8X9X - chains I and N of the 18 polymer chains in the assembly; structure by electron microscopy, 3.10 A resolution.

== Chain I ==
Name: Tri2A
Source organism: Human alphaherpesvirus 3
Amino-acid sequence (256 residues; row label = number of the first residue in the row; note: 57 numbers in that range are skipped by the numbering (no residue carries them; nothing is unmodelled there)):
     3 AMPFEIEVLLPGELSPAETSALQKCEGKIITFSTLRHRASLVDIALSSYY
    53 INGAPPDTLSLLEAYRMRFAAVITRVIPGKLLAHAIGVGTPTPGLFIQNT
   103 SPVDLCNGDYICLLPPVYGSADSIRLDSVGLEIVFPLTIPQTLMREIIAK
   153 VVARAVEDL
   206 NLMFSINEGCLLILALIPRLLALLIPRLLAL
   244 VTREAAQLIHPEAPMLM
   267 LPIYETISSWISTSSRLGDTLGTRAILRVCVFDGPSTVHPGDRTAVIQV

== Chain N ==
Name: Tri2B
Source organism: Human alphaherpesvirus 3
Amino-acid sequence (263 residues; row label = number of the first residue in the row; note: 50 numbers in that range are skipped by the numbering (no residue carries them; nothing is unmodelled there)):
     3 AMPFEIEVLLPGEISPAETSALQKCEGKIITFSTLRHRASLVDIALSSYY
    53 INGAPPDTLSLLEAYRMRFAAVITRVIPGKLLAHAIGVGTPTPGLFIQNT
   103 SPVDLCNGDYICLLPPVFGSADEIRLDSVGLEIVFPLTIPQTLMREIIAK
   153 VVARAVERTAA
   175 DVICYNGRRYELETNLQHRDGSDAAIRTLVLNLMFSINEGTTLILTLITR
   225 LL
   266 RFPIYEAISSWISTSSRLGDTLGTRAILRVCVFDGPSTVHPGDRTAVIQV

== Interface between chain I and chain N ==
Residue-residue contacts (68):
  Thr36(I) with Phe298(N)
  Arg68(I) with Tyr112(N); Gln143(N); Arg294(N)
  Met69(I) with Cys108(N), hydrophobic; Gly110(N); Asp111(N); Arg294(N), hydrogen bond (backbone-side chain)
  Arg70(I) with Arg294(N), hydrogen bond (backbone-side chain)
  Phe71(I) with Asn109(N); Arg294(N); Val295(N); Cys296(N), hydrophobic
  Gly89(I) with Ile313(N)
  Val90(I) with Phe298(N), hydrophobic; Ile313(N)
  Arg147(I) with Ile277(N)
  Glu148(I) with Tyr270(N)
  Ala151(I) with Tyr270(N); Ile273(N), hydrophobic; Ser274(N)
  Lys152(I) with Tyr270(N)
  Val154(I) with Ile273(N), hydrophobic
  Ala155(I) with Ile269(N), hydrophobic
  Val158(I) with Leu221(N), hydrophobic
  Leu161(I) with Arg224(N), hydrogen bond (backbone-side chain)
  Cys215(I) with Ile218(N)
  Leu216(I) with Ile218(N), hydrophobic; Ile222(N), hydrophobic
  Ile218(I) with Trp276(N), hydrophobic
  Leu219(I) with Gly214(N); Thr215(N), hydrogen bond (backbone-side chain); Ile218(N), hydrophobic; Trp276(N), hydrophobic
  Ala220(I) with Ile218(N), hydrophobic
  Leu225(I) with Ile211(N), hydrophobic; Thr215(N); Thr216(N); Leu219(N), hydrophobic
  Ala227(I) with Ile211(N), hydrophobic
  Leu228(I) with Leu207(N), hydrophobic
  Arg246(I) with Met208(N)
  Gln250(I) with Asn212(N)
  Pro257(I) with Leu219(N), hydrophobic
  Leu259(I) with Thr223(N)
  Ile269(I) with Glu159(N)
  Tyr270(I) with Lys152(N); Ala155(N), hydrophobic; Arg156(N); Glu159(N), hydrogen bond (backbone-side chain); Asp175(N), hydrogen bond
  Ser274(I) with Ala151(N); Ala155(N)
  Trp276(I) with Leu207(N), hydrophobic; Trp276(N), hydrophobic; Leu283(N), hydrophobic
  Ile277(I) with Ala151(N), hydrophobic; Val154(N), hydrophobic
  Ser278(I) with Glu148(N); Ala151(N)
  Ser280(I) with Trp276(N); Ser280(N)
  Ser281(I) with Arg147(N), hydrogen bond; Gly284(N)
  Gly284(I) with Ser280(N); Ser281(N)
  Asp285(I) with Gln143(N)
  Arg290(I) with Tyr112(N), hydrogen bond
Other interface residues (no listed pair), chain I (46 interface residues in all): Ser35, Leu37, Ile150, Pro223, Val244, Ile273, Arg282, Leu283
Other interface residues (no listed pair), chain N (48 interface residues in all): Thr144, Ile150, Leu203, Ser278, Val315

== In short ==
46 residues of chain I face 48 of chain N across their interface; the contacts include 8 hydrogen bonds. Polar
pairs include Met69(I)-Arg294(N), Arg70(I)-Arg294(N) and Leu161(I)-Arg224(N).
Here chain I is Tri2A and chain N is Tri2B, both from Human alphaherpesvirus 3. Entry 8X9X (C-hexon capsomer
of the VZV C-Capsid) was determined by electron microscopy, deposited together with 8X9W, 8X9Y, 8X9Z, 8XA0,
8XA1, 8XA2 and 8XA3.
